Entry 8ZRL (X-ray diffraction, 2.60 A resolution); this record covers chains F and I of the 10 polymer chains in the assembly.

[Chain F (and I)]
Protein: NAD-dependent methanol dehydrogenase
Organism: Bacillus methanolicus MGA3
Notes: EC 1.1.1.244; chain I of this document is another copy of the same molecule, construct and numbering; everything in this record applies to it too
UniProt: I3E2P9 (I3E2P9_BACMM); numbering as in UniProt (aligned over 1-385)
Chain sequence (393 residues; numbered 1 to 393; the number before each row is that of its first residue):
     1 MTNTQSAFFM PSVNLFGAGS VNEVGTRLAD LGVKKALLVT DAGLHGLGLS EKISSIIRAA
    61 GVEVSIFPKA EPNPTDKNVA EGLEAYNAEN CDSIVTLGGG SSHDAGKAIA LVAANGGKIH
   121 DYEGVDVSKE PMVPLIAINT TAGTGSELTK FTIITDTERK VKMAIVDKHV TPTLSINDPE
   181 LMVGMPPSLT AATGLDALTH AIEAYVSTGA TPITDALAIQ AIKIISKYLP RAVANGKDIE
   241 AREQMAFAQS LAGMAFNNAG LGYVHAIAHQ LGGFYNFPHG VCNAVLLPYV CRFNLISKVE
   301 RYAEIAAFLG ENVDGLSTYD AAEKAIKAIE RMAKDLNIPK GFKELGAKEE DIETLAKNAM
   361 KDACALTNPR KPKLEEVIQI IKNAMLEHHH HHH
Disordered / not traced: 1-2, 387-393
Differences from the reference sequence: conflict T2 (Lys in I3E2P9), F9 (Tyr in I3E2P9), D30 (Gly in I3E2P9), G46 (Ser in I3E2P9), S54 (Ala in I3E2P9), S55 (Gly in I3E2P9), A59 (Glu in I3E2P9), S65 (Ala in I3E2P9), K118 (Thr in I3E2P9), E130 (Lys in I3E2P9), V285 (Ile in I3E2P9), Y289 (His in I3E2P9), D320 (Glu in I3E2P9), K334 (Arg in I3E2P9), K361 (Asn in I3E2P9); expression tag (386-393)
Bound ions: Mn2+: D196, H200, H265, H279
Ligand contacts: adenosine-5-diphosphoribose (APR): D41, G43, L44, P72, N73, P74, G99, G100, S101, S102, D104, T140, T141, T144, I153, K162, L181, M182, G184, M185, P186, L189, T193, H279
From the paper describing this entry:
  - binding site for adenosine-5-diphosphoribose: S101
  - mutagenesis - S101G: decreased binding to adenosine-5-diphosphoribose

[How chain F and chain I interact]
Contacting residue pairs (56; chain F residue first):
  T4(F) - G17(I)
  Q5(F) - F16(I)
  Q5(F) - A18(I)
  Q5(F) - G19(I)
  Q5(F) - S20(I)
  Q5(F) - E23(I)
  S6(F) - L15(I)
  S6(F) - F16(I)  hydrogen bond (backbone-backbone)
  A7(F) - N14(I)
  A7(F) - L15(I)  hydrophobic
  F8(F) - M10(I)  hydrophobic
  F8(F) - S12(I)
  F8(F) - V13(I)
  F8(F) - N14(I)  hydrogen bond (backbone-backbone)
  F9(F) - S12(I)
  F9(F) - V13(I)  hydrophobic
  M10(F) - F8(I)  hydrophobic
  M10(F) - M10(I)  hydrophobic
  M10(F) - S12(I)  hydrogen bond (backbone-backbone)
  S12(F) - F8(I)
  S12(F) - F9(I)
  S12(F) - M10(I)  hydrogen bond (side chain-backbone)
  S12(F) - S12(I)
  V13(F) - F8(I)
  V13(F) - F9(I)  hydrophobic
  N14(F) - A7(I)
  N14(F) - F8(I)  hydrogen bond (backbone-backbone)
  L15(F) - S6(I)
  L15(F) - A7(I)  hydrophobic
  F16(F) - Q5(I)
  F16(F) - S6(I)  hydrogen bond (backbone-backbone)
  F16(F) - F8(I)  hydrophobic
  F16(F) - I213(I)  hydrophobic
  G17(F) - Q5(I)
  A18(F) - Q5(I)
  G19(F) - Q5(I)
  S20(F) - Q5(I)
  E23(F) - Q5(I)
  P212(F) - Q220(I)  hydrogen bond (backbone-side chain)
  P212(F) - I224(I)  hydrophobic
  P212(F) - Q244(I)
  P212(F) - F247(I)  hydrophobic
  I213(F) - F16(I)  hydrophobic
  I213(F) - F247(I)  hydrophobic
  I213(F) - L251(I)  hydrophobic
  A216(F) - A216(I)
  A216(F) - Q220(I)
  L217(F) - L217(I)  hydrophobic
  Q220(F) - P212(I)  hydrogen bond (side chain-backbone)
  Q220(F) - D215(I)
  Q220(F) - A216(I)
  I224(F) - P212(I)  hydrophobic
  Q244(F) - P212(I)
  F247(F) - P212(I)  hydrophobic
  F247(F) - I213(I)  hydrophobic
  L251(F) - I213(I)  hydrophobic
Also at the interface, not in a pair above, chain F (31 interface residues in all): P11, T211, D215, E243, M254
Also at the interface, not in a pair above, chain I (32 interface residues in all): T4, P11, T171, T211, E243, M254

[Summary]
31 residues of chain F face 32 of chain I across their interface, with 8 hydrogen bonds. Among the polar pairs
are S12(F)-M10(I), P212(F)-Q220(I) and S6(F)-F16(I). Chain F binds adenosine-5-diphosphoribose. D196(F),
H200(F), H265(F) and H279(F) coordinate Mn2+. From the paper: a binding site for adenosine-5-diphosphoribose
at S101(F); S101G of chain F reduces binding to adenosine-5-diphosphoribose.
Chain F and chain I are both NAD-dependent methanol dehydrogenase (Bacillus methanolicus MGA3); the structure,
Crystal structure of methanol dehydrogenase2 from Bacillus methanolicus complexed with an inhibitor, was
determined by X-ray diffraction, deposited together with 9JAV, 9JAW, 9JAX and 8WV3.
